5VAL - chain A; structure by X-ray diffraction, 2.26 A resolution.

# Chain A
Name: Serine/threonine-protein kinase B-raf
From: Homo sapiens
Notes: EC 2.7.11.1
UniProt: P15056 (BRAF_HUMAN); residue numbers follow UniProt; this construct covers 445-723
Amino-acid sequence (281 residues; numbered 443 to 723; the number before each row is that of its first residue):
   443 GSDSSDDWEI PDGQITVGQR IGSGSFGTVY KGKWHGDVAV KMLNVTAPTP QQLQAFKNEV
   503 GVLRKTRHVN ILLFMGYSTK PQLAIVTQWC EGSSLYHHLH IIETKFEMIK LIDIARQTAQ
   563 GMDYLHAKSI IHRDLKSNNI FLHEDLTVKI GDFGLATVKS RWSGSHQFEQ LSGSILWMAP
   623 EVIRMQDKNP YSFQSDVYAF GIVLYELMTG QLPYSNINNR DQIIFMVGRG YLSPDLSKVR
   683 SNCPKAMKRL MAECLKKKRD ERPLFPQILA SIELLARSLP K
Disordered / not traced: 443-445, 597-615, 628-629, 721-723
Sequence notes: expression tag (443-444)
Small-molecule neighbours: 92D (N-(3-tert-butylphenyl)-4-methyl-3-[6-(morpholin-4-yl)pyrimidin-4-yl]benzamide): I463, V471, A481, V482, K483, E501, V504, L505, T508, I513, L514, I527, T529, Q530, W531, C532, L567, I572, H574, F583, I592, G593, D594, F595
Curated features (UniProtKB/Swiss-Prot):
  - active site: D576 (Proton acceptor)
  - binding site (ATP): I463 to V471, K483
  - modified residue: S446 (Phosphoserine), S447 (Phosphoserine), R671 (Omega-N-methylarginine)
  - cross-link: K578 (Glycyl lysine isopeptide (Lys-Gly) (interchain with G-Cter in ubiquitin))
  - natural variant: R462 (R462I: In CRC), I463 (I463S: In CRC), G464 (G464E: In CRC; G464V: In a colorectal cancer cell line), G466 (G466A: In melanoma; G466E: In melanoma; G466V: In LNCR), S467 (S467A: In CFC1), F468 (F468S: In CFC1), G469 (G469A: In NHL; G469E: In CFC1 and colon cancer; G469R: In NHL; G469V: In a colorectal adenocarcinoma sample), L485 (L485F: In CFC1), K499 (K499E: In CFC1; K499N: In CFC1), E501 (E501G: In CFC1; E501K: In CFC1), L525 (L525P: In CFC1), W531 (W531C: In NS7), 12 further natural variant entries in UniProt
  - mutagenesis: K483 (K483S: Reduces kinase activity with MAP2K1), R509 (R509H: Loss of MAP2K1-mediated-BRAF-KSR1 dimerization), K578 (K578R: Blocks EGF-induced ubiquitination and ERK activation), I666 (I666R: No effect on MAP2K1-mediated-BRAF-KSR1 dimerization, however loss of BRAF-mediated phosphorylation of MAP2K1), R671 (R671K: Increased kinase activity and stability in response to EGF treatment)

# Summary
Ligands of chain A: compound 92D. From UniProt: active-site residue D576, 10 ATP-binding residues and 5
mutagenesis sites.
Chain A is Serine/threonine-protein kinase B-raf (Homo sapiens); the structure, BRAF in Complex with
N-(3-(tert-butyl)phenyl)-4-methyl-3-(6-morpholinopyrimidin-4-yl)benzamide, was determined by X-ray
diffraction, deposited together with 5VAM.
